PDB entry 6TDY | electron microscopy, 3.04 A resolution | chains C and N of the 26 polymer chains in the assembly

[Chain C]
Molecule: ATP synthase subunit alpha
From: Euglena gracilis
Amino-acid sequence (561 residues; row label = number of the first residue in the row):
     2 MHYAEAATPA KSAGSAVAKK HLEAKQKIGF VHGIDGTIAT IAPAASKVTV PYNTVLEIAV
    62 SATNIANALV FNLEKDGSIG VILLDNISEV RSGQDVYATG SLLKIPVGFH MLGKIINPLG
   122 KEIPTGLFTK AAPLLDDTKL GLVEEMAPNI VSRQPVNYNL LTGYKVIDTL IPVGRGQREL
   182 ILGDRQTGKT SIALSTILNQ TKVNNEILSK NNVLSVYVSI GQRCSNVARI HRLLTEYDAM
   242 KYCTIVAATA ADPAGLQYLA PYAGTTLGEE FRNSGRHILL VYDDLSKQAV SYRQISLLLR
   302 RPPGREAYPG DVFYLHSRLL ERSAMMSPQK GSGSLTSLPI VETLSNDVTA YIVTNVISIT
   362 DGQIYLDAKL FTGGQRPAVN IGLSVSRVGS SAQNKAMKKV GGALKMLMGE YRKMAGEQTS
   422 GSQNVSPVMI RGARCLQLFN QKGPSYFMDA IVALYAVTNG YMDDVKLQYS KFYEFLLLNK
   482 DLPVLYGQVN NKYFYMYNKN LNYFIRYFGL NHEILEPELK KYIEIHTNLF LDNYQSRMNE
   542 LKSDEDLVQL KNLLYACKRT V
Not modelled in the structure: 2-22, 128-138
Metal / ion sites: Mg2+: Thr-191 (together with ATP)
Ligand contacts: ATP (adenosine-5'-triphosphate): Arg-186, Gln-187, Thr-188, Gly-189, Lys-190, Thr-191, Ser-192, Phe-372, Arg-377, Pro-378, Gln-442, Lys-443

[Chain N]
Molecule: inhibitor of F1 (IF1)
From: Euglena gracilis
Amino-acid sequence (103 residues; numbered 1 to 103; the number before each row is that of its first residue):
     1 MAAACAVRGF TTARPMLTPN KVKVPGRKPQ DEEDLTWAEA DRKLTPEERY ARDKQMALLD
    61 KMTSQVEELE KSHTEQKKSN KGVKAQIEAI SRQLEALKAQ LKE
Not modelled in the structure: 1-19, 69-103

[How chain C and chain N interact]
Contacting residue pairs (49; chain C residue first):
  Lys-370(C) with Ala-38(N), hydrogen bond (side chain-backbone)
  Leu-371(C) with Ala-38(N), hydrophobic
  Gly-375(C) with Arg-27(N)
  Asn-381(C) with Glu-39(N)
  Ile-382(C) with Trp-37(N), hydrophobic; Glu-39(N), hydrogen bond (backbone-side chain)
  Gly-383(C) with Glu-39(N), hydrogen bond (backbone-side chain)
  Met-409(C) with Trp-37(N), hydrophobic
  Tyr-412(C) with Leu-35(N), hydrogen bond (side chain-backbone); Thr-36(N); Trp-37(N), hydrophobic
  Arg-413(C) with Glu-39(N), salt bridge; Ala-40(N)
  Lys-414(C) with Glu-48(N)
  Met-415(C) with Arg-52(N), hydrogen bond
  Ala-416(C) with Thr-36(N); Trp-37(N), hydrogen bond (backbone-backbone); Ala-40(N)
  Gly-417(C) with Ala-40(N); Arg-42(N); Thr-45(N)
  Glu-418(C) with Thr-36(N); Thr-45(N); Arg-49(N), salt bridge; Arg-52(N), salt bridge
  Gln-419(C) with Thr-36(N)
  Thr-420(C) with Leu-35(N)
  Ser-421(C) with Arg-49(N)
  Val-426(C) with Leu-35(N), hydrophobic
  Met-430(C) with Leu-35(N)
  Ala-434(C) with Leu-35(N), hydrophobic
  Arg-435(C) with Glu-33(N), salt bridge; Leu-35(N)
  Leu-437(C) with Trp-37(N)
  Lys-467(C) with Pro-29(N); Glu-33(N)
  Leu-468(C) with Glu-33(N); Asp-34(N)
  Gln-469(C) with Gly-26(N); Arg-27(N); Lys-28(N); Pro-29(N); Asp-31(N), hydrogen bond (side chain-backbone); Glu-32(N); Glu-33(N)
  Tyr-470(C) with Pro-29(N)
  Leu-548(C) with Gln-30(N)
  Tyr-556(C) with Arg-27(N)
  Lys-559(C) with Arg-27(N)
Other interface residues (no listed pair), chain C (33 interface residues in all): Val-380, Leu-551, Lys-552, Leu-555
Other interface residues (no listed pair), chain N (21 interface residues in all): Asp-41
From the paper, about this interface:
  - interface residues, chain N: Trp-37(N), Glu-39(N)

[Overview]
33 residues of chain C face 21 of chain N across their interface; the contacts include 7 hydrogen bonds and 4
salt bridges. Polar pairs include Arg-413(C)/Glu-39(N), Glu-418(C)/Arg-49(N) and Glu-418(C)/Arg-52(N). Bound
to chain C: ATP. The paper reports interface residues Trp-37(N) and Glu-39(N).
Chain C is ATP synthase subunit alpha and chain N is inhibitor of F1 (IF1), both from Euglena gracilis; the
structure, Cryo-EM structure of Euglena gracilis mitochondrial ATP synthase, OSCP/F1/c-ring in rotational
state 1, was determined by electron microscopy (same publication as 6TDU, 6TDV, 6TDW, 6TDX, 6TDZ and 6TE0).
